Entry 4N5Z (X-ray diffraction, 2.95 A resolution); this record covers chains A and I of the 6 polymer chains in the assembly.

Chain A (and I):
Protein: Hemagglutinin HA1 chain
Source organism: Influenza A virus
Notes: fragment: receptor binding domain, HA1; chain I of this document is another copy of the same molecule, construct and numbering; everything in this record applies to it too
UniProt: Q6DQ33 (Q6DQ33_9INFA); the construct lacks a stretch of the UniProt sequence, so the offset changes along the chain: 11-55 = UniProt 17-61; 56-83 = UniProt 63-90; 84-96 = UniProt 92-104; 97-125 = UniProt 106-134; 3 more segments
Chain sequence (334 residues; each row starts with the number of its first residue; a row labelled like 125A-125B holds insertion residues (125A, then the next letters in order)):
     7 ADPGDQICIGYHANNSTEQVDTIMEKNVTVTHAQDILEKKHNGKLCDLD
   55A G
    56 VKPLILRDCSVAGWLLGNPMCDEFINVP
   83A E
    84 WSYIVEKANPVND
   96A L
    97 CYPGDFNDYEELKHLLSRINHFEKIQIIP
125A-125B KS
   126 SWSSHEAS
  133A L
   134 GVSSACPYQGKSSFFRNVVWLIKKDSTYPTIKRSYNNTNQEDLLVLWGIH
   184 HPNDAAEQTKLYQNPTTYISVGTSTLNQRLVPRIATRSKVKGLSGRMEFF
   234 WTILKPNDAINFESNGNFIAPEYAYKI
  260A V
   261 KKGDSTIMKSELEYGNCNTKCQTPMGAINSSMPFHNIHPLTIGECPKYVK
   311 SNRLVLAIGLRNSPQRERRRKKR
Unresolved in the structure: 7, 325-333
Cystine bridges: Cys52-Cys277, Cys64-Cys76, Cys97-Cys139, Cys281-Cys305
Covalent attachments: N-acetylglucosamine (NAG) linked to Asn33, Asn169
Sequence notes: expression tag (7-10); engineered mutation Asp158 (Asn170 in Q6DQ33), Lys224 (Asn236 in Q6DQ33), Leu226 (Gln238 in Q6DQ33), Ile318 (Thr331 in Q6DQ33)
Reported in the primary citation:
  - mutagenesis - T318I: unchanged binding to receptor specificity
  - mutagenesis - T318I: increased stability (citing earlier work)
  - mutagenesis - N224K/Q226L: decreased binding to avian-type receptors
  - mutagenesis - N224K/Q226L: increased binding to human-type receptors
  - mutagenesis - N158D/N224K/Q226L: increased binding to human-type receptor

Interface between chain A and chain I:
Contacting residue pairs (16; chain A residue first):
  Gly205(A) with Thr219(I)
  Thr206(A) with Arg220(I); Ser221(I); Arg229(I)
  Ser207(A) with Ser221(I); Val223(I); Arg229(I)
  Asn210(A) with His184(I); Arg216(I), hydrogen bond (backbone-side chain); Ala218(I); Arg220(I), hydrogen bond
  Arg212(A) with Arg216(I); Ile217(I)
  Asp241(A) with Ser221(I), hydrogen bond
  Ala242(A) with Ser221(I), hydrogen bond (backbone-side chain)
  Asn244(A) with Thr219(I)
Also at the interface, not in a pair above, chain A (11 interface residues in all): Ser203, Leu209, Glu246

Summary:
11 residues of chain A face 9 of chain I across their interface, with 4 hydrogen bonds. Polar contacts include
Asn210(A)-Arg216(I), Asn210(A)-Arg220(I) and Asp241(A)-Ser221(I). Covalently linked N-acetylglucosamine: at
Asn33(A) and Asn169(A). From the paper: T318I of chain A increases stability; N224K/Q226L of chain A reduce
binding to avian-type receptors.
Both chains are Hemagglutinin HA1 chain (Influenza A virus). Entry 4N5Z (Crystal structure of aerosol
transmissible influenza H5 hemagglutinin mutant (N158D, N224K, Q226L and T318I) from the ...) was determined
by X-ray diffraction (same publication as 4N5Y).
